Entry 4XT0 (X-ray diffraction, 2.07 A resolution); this record covers chain A.

[Chain A]
Protein: Protein LigF
Source organism: Sphingobium sp. SYK-6
UniProt: P30347 (LIGF_SPHPI); residues 0-242 here correspond to UniProt positions 1-243 (UniProt number = residue number + 1)
Amino-acid sequence (246 residues; numbered -3 to 242; the number before each row is that of its first residue; numbers below 1 keep their minus sign (Gly-3 is residue -3)):
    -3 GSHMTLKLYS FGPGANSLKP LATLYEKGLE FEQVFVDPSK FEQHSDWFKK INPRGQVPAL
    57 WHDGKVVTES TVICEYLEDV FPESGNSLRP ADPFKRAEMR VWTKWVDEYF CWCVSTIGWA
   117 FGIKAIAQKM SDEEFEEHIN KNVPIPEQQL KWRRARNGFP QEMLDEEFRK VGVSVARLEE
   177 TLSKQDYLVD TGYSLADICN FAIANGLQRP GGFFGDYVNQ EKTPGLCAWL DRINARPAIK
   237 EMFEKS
Unresolved in the structure: -3 to -1
Differences from the reference sequence: expression tag (-3 to -1)
Residues lining bound ligands: glutathione (GSH): Phe7, Ala11, Asn12, Gln39, His40, Gln52, Val53, Pro54, Glu65, Ser66, Lys100, Asp103, Trp108, Trp115, Gln144, Trp148
What the authors report for this chain:
  - binding site for glutathione: Gln39, His40, Gln52, Val53, Glu65, Ser66, Gln144
  - catalytic residues: Ser13
  - mutagenesis - S13A: decreased catalytic activity

[Summary]
Chain A binds glutathione. The paper reports the catalytic residue Ser13; S13A reduces catalytic activity.
Chain A is Protein LigF (Sphingobium sp. SYK-6); the structure, Crystal Structure of Beta-etherase LigF from
Sphingobium sp. strain SYK-6, was determined by X-ray diffraction, deposited together with 4YAM.
